PDB entry 4H9G | X-ray diffraction, 1.93 A resolution | chain A

# Chain A
Name: Elongation factor Tu-A
Source organism: Thermus thermophilus
Notes: EC 3.6.5.3
UniProt: P60338 (EFTU1_THETH); residues 1-405 here correspond to UniProt positions 2-406 (UniProt number = residue number + 1)
Chain sequence (405 residues; numbered 1 to 405; the number before each row is that of its first residue):
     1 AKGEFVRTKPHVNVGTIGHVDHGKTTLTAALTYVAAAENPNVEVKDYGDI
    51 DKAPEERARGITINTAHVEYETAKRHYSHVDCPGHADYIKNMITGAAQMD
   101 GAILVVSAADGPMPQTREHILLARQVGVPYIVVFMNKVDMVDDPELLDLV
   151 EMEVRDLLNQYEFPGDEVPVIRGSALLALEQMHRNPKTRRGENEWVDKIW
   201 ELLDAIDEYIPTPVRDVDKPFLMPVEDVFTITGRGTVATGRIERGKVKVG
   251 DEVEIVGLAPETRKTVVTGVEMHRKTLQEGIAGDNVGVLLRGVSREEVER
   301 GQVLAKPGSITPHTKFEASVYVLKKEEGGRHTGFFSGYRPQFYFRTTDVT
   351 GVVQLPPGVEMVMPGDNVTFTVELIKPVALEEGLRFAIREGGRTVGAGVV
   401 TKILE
Disordered / not traced: 1
Construct notes: conflict Lys264 (Arg265 in P60338)
Curated features (UniProtKB/Swiss-Prot):
  - region: Gly18 to Thr25 (G1), Gly60 to Asn64 (G2), Asp81 to Gly84 (G3), Asn136 to Asp139 (G4), Ser174 to Leu176 (G5)
  - binding site (GTP): Gly18 to Thr25, Asp81 to His85, Asn136 to Asp139
  - binding site (Mg(2+)): Thr25
  - modified residue: Thr394 (Phosphothreonine)
Metal / ion sites: Mg2+: Thr25, Thr62 (together with GMP-PNP)
Ligand contacts:
  - 5-bromofuran-2-carboxylic acid (14J): Phe229, Ile231, Arg234, Val237, Gly269, Val270, Glu271, Gly287, Val288, Leu289
  - GMP-PNP (GNP; phosphoaminophosphonic acid-guanylate ester): His19, Val20, Asp21, His22, Gly23, Lys24, Thr25, Thr26, Tyr47, Ile61, Thr62, Cys82, Pro83, Gly84, His85, Asn136, Lys137, Asp139, Met140, Ser174, Ala175, Leu176

# Overview
Ligands of chain A: GMP-PNP and 5-bromofuran-2-carboxylic acid. Thr25 and Thr62 coordinate Mg2+. UniProt lists
17 GTP-binding residues and Mg2+-binding residue Thr25.
Chain A is Elongation factor Tu-A (Thermus thermophilus); the structure, Probing EF-Tu with a very small
brominated fragment library identifies the CCA pocket, was determined by X-ray diffraction together with 4LBV,
4LBW, 4LBY, 4LBZ and 4LC0 from the same study.
